Entry 6SCM (X-ray diffraction, 1.87 A resolution); this record covers chain A.

[Chain A]
Name: Son of sevenless homolog 1
Organism: Homo sapiens
UniProt: Q07889 (SOS1_HUMAN); residues 564-1049 here = UniProt positions 564-1049
Sequence (487 residues; numbered 563 to 1049; the number before each row is that of its first residue):
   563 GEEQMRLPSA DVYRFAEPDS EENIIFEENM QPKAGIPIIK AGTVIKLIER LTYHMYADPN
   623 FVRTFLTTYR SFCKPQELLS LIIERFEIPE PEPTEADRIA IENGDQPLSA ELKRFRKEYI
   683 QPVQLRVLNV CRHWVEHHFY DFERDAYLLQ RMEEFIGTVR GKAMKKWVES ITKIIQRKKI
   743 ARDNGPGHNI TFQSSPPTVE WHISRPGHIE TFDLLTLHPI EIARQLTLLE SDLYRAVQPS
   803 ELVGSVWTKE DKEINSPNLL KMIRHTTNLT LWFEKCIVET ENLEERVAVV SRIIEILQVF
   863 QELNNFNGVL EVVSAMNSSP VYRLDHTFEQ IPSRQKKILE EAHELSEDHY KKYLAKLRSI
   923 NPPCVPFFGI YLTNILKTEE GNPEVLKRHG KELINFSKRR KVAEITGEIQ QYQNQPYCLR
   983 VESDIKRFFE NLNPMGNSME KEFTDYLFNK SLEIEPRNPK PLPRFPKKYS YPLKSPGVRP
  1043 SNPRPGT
Disordered / not traced: 563, 593-597, 744-749, 1044-1049
Differences from the reference sequence: expression tag (563)
Ligand contacts: BI-3406 (L7H; N-[(1R)-1-[3-azanyl-5-(trifluoromethyl)phenyl]ethyl]-7-methoxy-2-methyl-6-[(3S)-oxolan-3-yl]oxy-quinazolin-4-amine): V875, M878, N879, V883, Y884, F890, K898, L901, E902, H905, E906, E909
Reported in the primary citation:
  - binding site for BI-3406: M878, Y884
  - mutagenesis - Y884A, H905V: decreased binding to BI-3406
  - mutagenesis - H905I, H905V: abolished signaling in response to BI-3406

[In short]
Bound to chain A: BI-3406. From the paper: a binding site for BI-3406 at M878 and Y884; Y884A and H905V reduce
binding to BI-3406.
Chain A is Son of sevenless homolog 1 (Homo sapiens); the structure, SOS1 in Complex with Inhibitor BI-3406,
was determined by X-ray diffraction together with 6SFR from the same study.
